Entry 7M8E (electron microscopy, 3.40 A resolution); this record covers chains A and B of the 9 polymer chains in the assembly.

# Chain A (and B)
Name: DNA-directed RNA polymerase subunit alpha
From: Escherichia coli
Notes: EC 2.7.7.6; chain B of this document is another copy of the same molecule, construct and numbering; everything in this record applies to it too
UniProt: A0A073G207 (A0A073G207_ECOLX); numbering as in UniProt (aligned over 1-329)
Chain sequence (329 residues; row label = number of the first residue in the row):
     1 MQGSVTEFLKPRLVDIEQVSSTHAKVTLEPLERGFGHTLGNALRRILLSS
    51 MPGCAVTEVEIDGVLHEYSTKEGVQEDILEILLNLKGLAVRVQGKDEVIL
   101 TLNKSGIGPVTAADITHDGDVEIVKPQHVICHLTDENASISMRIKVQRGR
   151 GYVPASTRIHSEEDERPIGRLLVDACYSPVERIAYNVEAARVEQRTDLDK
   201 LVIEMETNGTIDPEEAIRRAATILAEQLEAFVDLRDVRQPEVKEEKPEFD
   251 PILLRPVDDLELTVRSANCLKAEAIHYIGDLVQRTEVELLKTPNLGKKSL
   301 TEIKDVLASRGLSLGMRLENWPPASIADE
Unresolved in the structure: 1-5, 236-329 (chain B: 1-5, 234-329)

# Interface between chain A and chain B
Residue-residue contacts - 35 pairs, chain A then chain B:
  Thr6(A) with Arg150(B)
  Glu7(A) with Arg150(B)
  Leu9(A) with Gln227(B), hydrogen bond (backbone-side chain)
  Lys10(A) with Glu226(B), salt bridge
  Pro11(A) with Gln227(B); Ala230(B)
  Leu13(A) with Phe231(B)
  Leu28(A) with Phe231(B), hydrophobic
  Phe35(A) with Ile46(B), hydrophobic; Gln227(B)
  Thr38(A) with Arg45(B)
  Arg45(A) with Gly34(B), hydrogen bond (side chain-backbone); Thr38(B), hydrogen bond
  Ile46(A) with Phe35(B), hydrophobic
  Arg150(A) with Glu7(B); Glu32(B), salt bridge
  Arg218(A) with Phe231(B), hydrogen bond (side chain-backbone); Asp233(B), hydrogen bond (side chain-backbone)
  Ala221(A) with Phe231(B), hydrophobic
  Thr222(A) with Val232(B)
  Leu224(A) with Leu228(B), hydrophobic
  Glu226(A) with Phe8(B); Lys10(B), salt bridge
  Gln227(A) with Leu9(B), hydrogen bond (side chain-backbone)
  Leu228(A) with Leu39(B), hydrophobic; Ala221(B), hydrophobic
  Phe231(A) with Leu28(B), hydrophobic; Leu43(B), hydrophobic; Ile217(B), hydrophobic
  Val232(A) with Arg218(B); Ala221(B), hydrophobic; Thr222(B)
  Leu234(A) with Leu13(B), hydrophobic
  Arg235(A) with Ile16(B); Arg218(B), hydrogen bond (backbone-side chain)
Also at the interface, not in a pair above, chain A (35 interface residues in all): Phe8, Leu31, Glu32, Gly34, His37, Leu39, Asn41, Ala42, Ser50, Ile223, Ala225, Ala230
Also at the interface, not in a pair above, chain B (36 interface residues in all): Pro11, Leu31, His37, Asn41, Ala42, Ser50, Glu214, Ile223, Leu224

# In short
35 residues of chain A face 36 of chain B across their interface, with 7 hydrogen bonds and 3 salt bridges.
Polar pairs include Lys10(A)-Glu226(B), Arg150(A)-Glu32(B) and Leu9(A)-Gln227(B).
Chain A and chain B are both DNA-directed RNA polymerase subunit alpha (Escherichia coli); the structure,
E.coli RNAP-RapA elongation complex, was determined by electron microscopy.
